6RKE - chains G and K of the 12 polymer chains in the assembly; structure by X-ray diffraction, 1.70 A resolution.

== Chain G (and K) ==
Protein: Molybdenum storage protein subunit alpha
Organism: Azotobacter vinelandii (strain DJ / ATCC BAA-1303)
Notes: chain K of this document is another copy of the same molecule, construct and numbering; everything in this record applies to it too
Reference sequence: P84308 (MOSA_AZOVD); residue numbers follow UniProt; this construct covers 2-276
Sequence (275 residues; each row starts with the number of its first residue):
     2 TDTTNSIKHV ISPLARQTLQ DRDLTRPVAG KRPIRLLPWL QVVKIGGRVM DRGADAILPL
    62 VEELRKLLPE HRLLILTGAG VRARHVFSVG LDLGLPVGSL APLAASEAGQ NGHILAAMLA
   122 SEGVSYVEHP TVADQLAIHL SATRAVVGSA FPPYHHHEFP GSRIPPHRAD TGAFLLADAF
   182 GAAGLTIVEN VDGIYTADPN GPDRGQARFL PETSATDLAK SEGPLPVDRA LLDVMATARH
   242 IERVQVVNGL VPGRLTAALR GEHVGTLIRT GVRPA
Not modelled in the structure: 2-4
Metal / ion sites: Mg2+: Glu190, Pro227 (together with ATP)
Ligand contacts:
  - 8M0 (bis(mu4-oxo)-tetrakis(mu3-oxo)-hexakis(mu2-oxo)-hexadecaoxo-octamolybdenum (VI)), molecule 1: Pro103, Ala106, Ser107, Gly110, Gln111, His114, Tyr127, Glu129, His130, Pro131, Ser150, Phe152, Pro153, Pro154, His156
  - 8M0, molecule 2: Pro154, Tyr155, His156, His157, His158
  - ATP (adenosine-5'-triphosphate): Lys45, Ile46, Gly47, Gly48, Arg49, Val50, Gly79, Ala80, Gly81, Arg85, Ala170, Asp171, Glu190, Asn191, Val192, Gly194, Ile195, Tyr196, Ala198, Asp199, Pro200, Asn201, Pro225, Leu226, Pro227
  - MO(10)-O(35) Cluster (LHW): Glu129, Pro131, Thr132, Gln136
  - M10 ((mu3-oxo)-tris(mu2-oxo)-nonakisoxo-trimolybdenum (VI)): Val128, Thr132, Gln136, Ile139, His140

== How chain G and chain K interact ==
Pairs across the interface - 30 pairs, chain G then chain K:
  His86(G) - Lys9(K)  hydrogen bond (side chain-backbone)
  His86(G) - Val11(K)
  Ser89(G) - Lys9(K)
  Asp93(G) - Lys9(K)  salt bridge
  His114(G) - Asp135(K)  salt bridge
  Ala118(G) - Leu37(K)
  Ala121(G) - Leu37(K)
  Ala121(G) - Leu38(K)
  Ala121(G) - Ala138(K)
  Ser122(G) - Leu37(K)  hydrogen bond (backbone-backbone)
  Ser122(G) - Leu38(K)
  Ser122(G) - Pro39(K)
  Ser122(G) - Trp40(K)  hydrogen bond (backbone-side chain)
  Gly124(G) - Ala138(K)
  Gly124(G) - Ile139(K)
  Gly124(G) - Ser142(K)
  Val125(G) - Ala138(K)
  Ser126(G) - Asp135(K)
  Ser126(G) - Gln136(K)
  Ser126(G) - Ala138(K)  hydrogen bond (side chain-backbone)
  Ser126(G) - Ile139(K)  hydrogen bond (side chain-backbone)
  Tyr127(G) - Asp135(K)
  Tyr127(G) - Gln136(K)  hydrogen bond (backbone-side chain)
  Val128(G) - Gln136(K)
  His140(G) - Ile139(K)
  Ala143(G) - Ser142(K)  hydrogen bond (backbone-side chain)
  Ala143(G) - Ala143(K)  hydrophobic
  Thr144(G) - Ile139(K)
  Thr144(G) - Ser142(K)
  Val147(G) - Ile139(K)  hydrophobic
Interface residues without a listed pair, chain G (20 interface residues in all): Val82, Val90, Met119, Glu129
Interface residues without a listed pair, chain K (15 interface residues in all): His10, Ile35, Leu137

== Overview ==
The interface between chain G and chain K involves 20 residues on one side and 15 on the other, with 7
hydrogen bonds and 2 salt bridges. Polar pairs include Asp93(G)-Lys9(K), His114(G)-Asp135(K) and
His86(G)-Lys9(K).
Both chains are Molybdenum storage protein subunit alpha (Azotobacter vinelandii (strain DJ / ATCC BAA-1303)).
Entry 6RKE (Molybdenum storage protein - P212121, ADP, molybdate) was determined by X-ray diffraction (same
publication as 6RIS, 6RJ4 and 6RKD).
